2PK5 - chains A and B; structure by X-ray diffraction, 1.90 A resolution.

# Chain A (and B)
Name: Protease
Source organism: Human immunodeficiency virus 1
Notes: chain B of this document is another copy of the same molecule, construct and numbering; everything in this record applies to it too
UniProt: P03367 (POL_HV1BR); residues 1-99 here correspond to UniProt positions 501-599 (UniProt number = residue number + 500)
Chain sequence (99 residues; row label = number of the first residue in the row):
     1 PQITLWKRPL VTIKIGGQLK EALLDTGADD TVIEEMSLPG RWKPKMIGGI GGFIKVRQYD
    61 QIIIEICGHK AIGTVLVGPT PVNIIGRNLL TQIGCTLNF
Sequence notes: engineered mutation Lys7 (Gln507 in P03367), Ile33 (Leu533 in P03367), Ile63 (Leu563 in P03367)
Swiss-Prot annotation at these positions:
  - region (Dimerization of protease): Pro1 to Leu5, Gly49 to Lys55, Asn88 to Phe99
  - active site: Asp25 (For protease activity)
  - site: Phe99 (Cleavage)
Small-molecule neighbours: kni-10075 (075; (4R)-N-[(1S,2R)-2-hydroxy-2,3-dihydro-1H-inden-1-yl]-3-[(2S,3S)-2-hydroxy-3-({N-[(isoquinolin-5-yloxy)acetyl]-3-(methyl sulfonyl)-L-alanyl}amino)-4-phenylbutanoyl]-5,5-dimethyl-1,3-thiazolidine-4-carboxamide): Arg8, Leu23, Asp25, Gly27, Ala28, Asp29, Asp30, Val32, Ile47, Gly48, Gly49, Ile50, Phe53, Leu76, Pro81, Val82, Ile84
What the authors report for this chain:
  - binding site for kni-10075: Asp25, Ala28, Asp29, Asp30, Val32, Ile47, Ile50

# How chain A and chain B interact
Residue-residue contacts (106; chain A residue first):
  Pro1(A) - Leu97(B)
  Pro1(A) - Asn98(B)
  Pro1(A) - Phe99(B)  hydrogen bond (backbone-backbone)
  Gln2(A) - Thr96(B)
  Gln2(A) - Leu97(B)
  Gln2(A) - Asn98(B)  hydrogen bond
  Ile3(A) - Thr96(B)
  Ile3(A) - Leu97(B)  hydrogen bond (backbone-backbone)
  Ile3(A) - Phe99(B)  hydrophobic
  Leu5(A) - Thr26(B)
  Leu5(A) - Arg87(B)  hydrogen bond (backbone-side chain)
  Leu5(A) - Leu90(B)  hydrophobic
  Leu5(A) - Thr91(B)
  Leu5(A) - Cys95(B)
  Trp6(A) - Arg87(B)  hydrogen bond (backbone-side chain)
  Trp6(A) - Thr91(B)
  Lys7(A) - Arg87(B)
  Arg8(A) - Asp29(B)  salt bridge
  Arg8(A) - Arg87(B)
  Pro9(A) - Thr26(B)
  Pro9(A) - Arg87(B)
  Pro9(A) - Leu97(B)  hydrophobic
  Leu23(A) - Gly27(B)
  Leu24(A) - Thr26(B)  hydrogen bond (backbone-side chain)
  Leu24(A) - Leu97(B)  hydrophobic
  Asp25(A) - Asp25(B)
  Asp25(A) - Thr26(B)
  Asp25(A) - Gly27(B)  hydrogen bond (side chain-backbone)
  Thr26(A) - Leu5(B)
  Thr26(A) - Pro9(B)
  Thr26(A) - Leu24(B)  hydrogen bond (side chain-backbone)
  Thr26(A) - Asp25(B)
  Thr26(A) - Thr26(B)  hydrogen bond (side chain-backbone)
  Thr26(A) - Leu97(B)
  Gly27(A) - Leu23(B)
  Gly27(A) - Asp25(B)  hydrogen bond (backbone-side chain)
  Asp29(A) - Arg8(B)  salt bridge
  Gly48(A) - Ile50(B)
  Gly49(A) - Ile50(B)
  Gly49(A) - Pro81(B)
  Ile50(A) - Gly48(B)
  Ile50(A) - Gly49(B)
  Ile50(A) - Ile50(B)  hydrogen bond (backbone-backbone)
  Ile50(A) - Gly51(B)  hydrogen bond (backbone-backbone)
  Ile50(A) - Gly52(B)
  Ile50(A) - Ile54(B)
  Ile50(A) - Thr80(B)
  Ile50(A) - Pro81(B)
  Ile50(A) - Ile84(B)  hydrophobic
  Gly51(A) - Ile50(B)  hydrogen bond (backbone-backbone)
  Gly51(A) - Gly51(B)
  Gly51(A) - Gly52(B)
  Gly51(A) - Ile54(B)
  Gly52(A) - Ile50(B)
  Gly52(A) - Gly51(B)
  Ile54(A) - Ile50(B)
  Ile54(A) - Gly51(B)
  Cys67(A) - Phe99(B)  hydrophobic
  His69(A) - Phe99(B)
  Thr80(A) - Ile50(B)
  Pro81(A) - Gly49(B)
  Ile84(A) - Ile50(B)  hydrophobic
  Arg87(A) - Leu5(B)  hydrogen bond (side chain-backbone)
  Arg87(A) - Trp6(B)  hydrogen bond (side chain-backbone)
  Arg87(A) - Lys7(B)
  Arg87(A) - Arg8(B)
  Arg87(A) - Pro9(B)
  Leu90(A) - Leu5(B)  hydrophobic
  Thr91(A) - Leu5(B)
  Thr91(A) - Trp6(B)
  Gln92(A) - Trp6(B)
  Ile93(A) - Phe99(B)
  Gly94(A) - Asn98(B)
  Gly94(A) - Phe99(B)
  Cys95(A) - Leu5(B)
  Cys95(A) - Leu97(B)  hydrophobic
  Cys95(A) - Asn98(B)
  Cys95(A) - Phe99(B)  hydrophobic
  Thr96(A) - Gln2(B)  hydrogen bond
  Thr96(A) - Ile3(B)
  Thr96(A) - Thr4(B)
  Thr96(A) - Thr96(B)
  Thr96(A) - Leu97(B)
  Thr96(A) - Asn98(B)  hydrogen bond (backbone-backbone)
  Leu97(A) - Pro1(B)
  Leu97(A) - Gln2(B)
  Leu97(A) - Ile3(B)  hydrogen bond (backbone-backbone)
  Leu97(A) - Pro9(B)  hydrophobic
  Leu97(A) - Leu24(B)  hydrophobic
  Leu97(A) - Thr26(B)
  Leu97(A) - Cys95(B)  hydrophobic
  Leu97(A) - Thr96(B)
  Leu97(A) - Leu97(B)  hydrophobic
  Asn98(A) - Pro1(B)
  Asn98(A) - Gln2(B)  hydrogen bond
  Asn98(A) - Gly94(B)
  Asn98(A) - Cys95(B)
  Asn98(A) - Thr96(B)  hydrogen bond (backbone-backbone)
  Asn98(A) - Asn98(B)  hydrogen bond
  Phe99(A) - Pro1(B)  hydrogen bond (backbone-backbone)
  Phe99(A) - Ile3(B)  hydrophobic
  Phe99(A) - Cys67(B)  hydrophobic
  Phe99(A) - His69(B)
  Phe99(A) - Ile93(B)
  Phe99(A) - Gly94(B)
  Phe99(A) - Cys95(B)  hydrophobic
Also at the interface, not in a pair above, chain A (40 interface residues in all): Thr4, Val32, Ile47, Phe53
Also at the interface, not in a pair above, chain B (40 interface residues in all): Val32, Ile47, Phe53, Ile66

# Overview
Chain A and chain B each contribute 40 residues to their interface, with 22 hydrogen bonds and 2 salt bridges.
Polar contacts include Arg8(A)-Asp29(B), Gln2(A)-Asn98(B) and Leu5(A)-Arg87(B). Bound to chain A: kni-10075.
From UniProt: active-site residue Asp25(A) on chain A. The paper reports a binding site for kni-10075 at
Asp25(A), Ala28(A) and Asp29(A) among others.
Chain A and chain B are both Protease (Human immunodeficiency virus 1); the structure, Crystal Structure of
HIV-1 Protease (Q7K, L33I, L63I ) in Complex with KNI-10075, was determined by X-ray diffraction together with
2PK6 from the same study.
